Entry 1X78 (X-ray diffraction, 2.30 A resolution); this record covers chains A and B of the 4 polymer chains in the assembly.

Chain A (and B):
Name: Estrogen receptor beta
Organism: Homo sapiens
Notes: chain B of this document is another copy of the same molecule, construct and numbering; everything in this record applies to it too
UniProt: Q92731 (ESR2_HUMAN); numbering as in UniProt (aligned over 261-500)
Sequence (240 residues; row label = number of the first residue in the row):
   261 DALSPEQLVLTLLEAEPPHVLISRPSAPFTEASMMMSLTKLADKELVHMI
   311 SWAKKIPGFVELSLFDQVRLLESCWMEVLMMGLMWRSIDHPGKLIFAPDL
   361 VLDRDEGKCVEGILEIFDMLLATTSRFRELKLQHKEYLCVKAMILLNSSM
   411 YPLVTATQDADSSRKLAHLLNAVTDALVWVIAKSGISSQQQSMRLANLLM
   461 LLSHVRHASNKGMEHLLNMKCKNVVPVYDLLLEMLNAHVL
Disordered / not traced: 261-262, 411-420
Residues lining bound ligands: 244 ([5-hydroxy-2-(4-hydroxyphenyl)-1-benzofuran-7-yl]acetonitrile): Met295, Leu298, Leu301, Ala302, Glu305, Met336, Leu339, Met340, Leu343, Arg346, Phe356, Ile373, Ile376, Phe377, Leu380, Gly472, His475, Leu476, Met479

Interface between chain A and chain B:
Contacting residue pairs (49):
  Glu375(A) - Leu500(B)
  Met403(A) - Met460(B)  hydrophobic
  Asn407(A) - Met460(B)
  Asn407(A) - His464(B)  hydrogen bond (backbone-side chain)
  Ser409(A) - His464(B)
  Met410(A) - Met379(B)  hydrophobic
  Met410(A) - His464(B)
  Met410(A) - His467(B)
  Leu430(A) - Met460(B)  hydrophobic
  Thr434(A) - Met453(B)
  Thr434(A) - Ala456(B)
  Thr434(A) - Met460(B)
  Asp435(A) - Gln449(B)
  Asp435(A) - Met453(B)
  Val438(A) - Gln449(B)
  Val438(A) - Ser452(B)
  Val438(A) - Met453(B)  hydrophobic
  Ser448(A) - Ser448(B)
  Gln449(A) - Asp435(B)  hydrogen bond
  Ser452(A) - Val438(B)
  Ser452(A) - Leu455(B)
  Met453(A) - Asn431(B)
  Met453(A) - Thr434(B)
  Met453(A) - Asp435(B)
  Met453(A) - Val438(B)  hydrophobic
  Leu455(A) - Ser452(B)
  Ala456(A) - Thr434(B)
  Ala456(A) - Leu459(B)  hydrophobic
  Asn457(A) - Asn431(B)
  Leu459(A) - Ala456(B)  hydrophobic
  Met460(A) - Met403(B)  hydrophobic
  Met460(A) - Asn407(B)
  Met460(A) - Leu430(B)  hydrophobic
  Met460(A) - Thr434(B)
  Ser463(A) - Asn407(B)
  Ser463(A) - Leu462(B)
  Ser463(A) - Arg466(B)  hydrogen bond (backbone-side chain)
  His464(A) - Asn407(B)  hydrogen bond (side chain-backbone)
  His464(A) - Ser409(B)
  His464(A) - Met410(B)
  His464(A) - Arg466(B)
  Arg466(A) - Ser463(B)  hydrogen bond (side chain-backbone)
  Arg466(A) - His467(B)
  His467(A) - Met410(B)  hydrogen bond
  His467(A) - Arg466(B)
  His467(A) - His498(B)
  Asn470(A) - His467(B)
  Asn470(A) - Asn470(B)
  Lys471(A) - His498(B)
Interface residues without a listed pair, chain A (26 interface residues in all): Asn431, Leu462
Interface residues without a listed pair, chain B (28 interface residues in all): Ala382, Ala468

In short:
Chain A and chain B form an interface of 26 and 28 residues respectively; the contacts include 6 hydrogen
bonds. Polar pairs include Asn407(A)-His464(B), Gln449(A)-Asp435(B) and Ser463(A)-Arg466(B). Chain A binds
compound 244.
Both chains are Estrogen receptor beta (Homo sapiens). Entry 1X78 (Crystal structure of estrogen receptor beta
complexed with way-244) was determined by X-ray diffraction together with 1U9E, 1X76, 1X7B and 1X7E from the
same study.
